1HQ6 - chains A and B of the 4 polymer chains in the assembly; structure by X-ray diffraction, 2.70 A resolution.

== Chain A ==
Molecule: Histidine decarboxylase
From: Lactobacillus sp
Notes: EC 4.1.1.22; fragment: beta chain (residues 1-81)
Reference sequence: P00862 (DCHS_LACS3); residue numbers follow UniProt; this construct covers 1-81
Amino-acid sequence (81 residues; numbered 1 to 81; the number before each row is that of its first residue):
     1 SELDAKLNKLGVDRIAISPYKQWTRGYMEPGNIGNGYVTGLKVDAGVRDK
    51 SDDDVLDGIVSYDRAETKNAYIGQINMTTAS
Disordered / not traced: 49-63
What the authors report for this chain:
  - conformationally variable residues (order/disorder transition): Asp49 to Asp63

== Chain B ==
Molecule: Histidine decarboxylase
From: Lactobacillus sp
Notes: EC 4.1.1.22; fragment: alpha chain (residues 82-310)
Reference sequence: P00862 (DCHS_LACS3); residue numbers follow UniProt; this construct covers 82-310
Amino-acid sequence (229 residues; each row starts with the number of its first residue):
    82 XFTGVQGRVIGYDILRSPEVDKAKPLFTETQWDGSELPIYDAKPLQDALV
   132 EYFGTEQDRRHYPAPGSFIVCANKGVTAERPKNDADMKPGQGYGVWSAIA
   182 ISFAKDPTKDSSMFVEDAGVWETPNEDELLEYLEGRRKAMAKSIAECGQD
   232 AHASFESSWIGFAYTMMEPGQIGNAITVAPYVSLPIDSIPGGSILTPDKD
   282 MEIMENLTMPEWLEKMGYKSLSANNALKY
Modified residues: PYR (pyruvic acid) at position 82
Differences from the reference sequence: modified residue (82)
What the authors report for this chain:
  - catalytic residues: Glu197 (citing earlier work)

== How chain A and chain B interact ==
Contacting residue pairs - 160 pairs, chain A then chain B:
  Ser1(A) - Glu286(B)  hydrogen bond
  Leu3(A) - Thr189(B)
  Asp4(A) - Arg89(B)  salt bridge
  Asp4(A) - Glu286(B)
  Leu7(A) - Val86(B)
  Val12(A) - Val86(B)
  Arg14(A) - Val86(B)
  Arg14(A) - Gln87(B)
  Arg14(A) - Gly88(B)  hydrogen bond (side chain-backbone)
  Arg14(A) - Arg89(B)  hydrogen bond (backbone-side chain)
  Arg14(A) - Met282(B)
  Arg14(A) - Glu286(B)  salt bridge
  Ile15(A) - Pro278(B)  hydrophobic
  Ile15(A) - Asp279(B)
  Ile15(A) - Met282(B)  hydrophobic
  Ala16(A) - Val263(B)
  Ala16(A) - Ser264(B)
  Ala16(A) - Leu265(B)  hydrogen bond (backbone-backbone)
  Ala16(A) - Met282(B)
  Ile17(A) - Ser264(B)
  Ile17(A) - Leu265(B)
  Ile17(A) - Ile275(B)  hydrophobic
  Ile17(A) - Pro278(B)
  Ile17(A) - Asp281(B)
  Ile17(A) - Met282(B)  hydrophobic
  Ser18(A) - Ser264(B)
  Ser18(A) - Leu265(B)  hydrogen bond (backbone-backbone)
  Ser18(A) - Pro266(B)
  Tyr20(A) - Ala145(B)  hydrophobic
  Tyr20(A) - Pro266(B)
  Lys21(A) - Asp268(B)
  Gln22(A) - Arg140(B)
  Gln22(A) - Arg141(B)  hydrogen bond (side chain-backbone)
  Gln22(A) - His142(B)  hydrogen bond (backbone-side chain)
  Gln22(A) - Tyr143(B)
  Gln22(A) - Pro266(B)
  Gln22(A) - Asp268(B)  hydrogen bond (backbone-side chain)
  Trp23(A) - Tyr143(B)  hydrogen bond
  Trp23(A) - Ala145(B)  hydrophobic
  Trp23(A) - Pro146(B)
  Trp23(A) - Pro266(B)
  Thr24(A) - Tyr133(B)
  Thr24(A) - His142(B)  hydrogen bond (side chain-backbone)
  Thr24(A) - Tyr143(B)  hydrogen bond (backbone-backbone)
  Thr24(A) - Pro144(B)
  Thr24(A) - Ala145(B)  hydrogen bond (backbone-backbone)
  Thr24(A) - Ser264(B)
  Thr24(A) - Pro266(B)
  Arg25(A) - Ile150(B)
  Arg25(A) - Val263(B)
  Arg25(A) - Ser264(B)  hydrogen bond (backbone-backbone)
  Gly26(A) - Phe149(B)
  Gly26(A) - Ile150(B)
  Gly26(A) - Tyr262(B)
  Tyr27(A) - Gln87(B)  hydrogen bond
  Tyr27(A) - Tyr262(B)  hydrogen bond (backbone-backbone)
  Glu29(A) - Ser148(B)
  Glu29(A) - Phe149(B)  hydrogen bond (side chain-backbone)
  Asn32(A) - Ser264(B)  hydrogen bond
  Ile33(A) - Ile275(B)  hydrophobic
  Ile33(A) - Pro278(B)  hydrophobic
  Asn35(A) - Gln87(B)
  Gly36(A) - Gln87(B)
  Tyr37(A) - Thr84(B)
  Tyr37(A) - Gly85(B)  hydrogen bond (side chain-backbone)
  Tyr37(A) - Gln87(B)  hydrogen bond (backbone-backbone)
  Tyr37(A) - Gly88(B)
  Tyr37(A) - Arg89(B)  hydrogen bond (backbone-backbone)
  Tyr37(A) - Tyr262(B)  hydrophobic
  Tyr37(A) - Val263(B)
  Val38(A) - Arg89(B)
  Val38(A) - Ile91(B)  hydrophobic
  Val38(A) - Pro261(B)
  Val38(A) - Tyr262(B)
  Val38(A) - Val263(B)  hydrogen bond (backbone-backbone)
  Val38(A) - Leu265(B)  hydrophobic
  Val38(A) - Met282(B)  hydrophobic
  Thr39(A) - Thr84(B)
  Thr39(A) - Arg89(B)  hydrogen bond (backbone-backbone)
  Thr39(A) - Val90(B)
  Thr39(A) - Ile91(B)  hydrogen bond (backbone-backbone)
  Thr39(A) - Phe195(B)
  Thr39(A) - Ala260(B)
  Thr39(A) - Pro261(B)  hydrogen bond (side chain-backbone)
  Thr39(A) - Tyr262(B)
  Gly40(A) - Val259(B)
  Gly40(A) - Ala260(B)
  Gly40(A) - Pro261(B)
  Leu41(A) - Val90(B)  hydrophobic
  Leu41(A) - Ala123(B)  hydrophobic
  Leu41(A) - Gln127(B)
  Leu41(A) - Leu130(B)
  Leu41(A) - Ile180(B)  hydrophobic
  Leu41(A) - Ile182(B)  hydrophobic
  Leu41(A) - Phe195(B)  hydrophobic
  Leu41(A) - Val259(B)
  Lys42(A) - Leu130(B)
  Lys42(A) - Ile257(B)
  Lys42(A) - Thr258(B)
  Lys42(A) - Val259(B)  hydrogen bond (backbone-backbone)
  Val43(A) - Gln127(B)
  Val43(A) - Ala179(B)
  Val43(A) - Ile180(B)  hydrophobic
  Val43(A) - Ala244(B)
  Val43(A) - Ile257(B)
  Val43(A) - Thr258(B)
  Val43(A) - Tyr310(B)
  Asp44(A) - Ala244(B)
  Asp44(A) - Ala256(B)
  Asp44(A) - Ile257(B)  hydrogen bond (backbone-backbone)
  Asp44(A) - Tyr310(B)
  Ala45(A) - Tyr245(B)
  Ala45(A) - Thr246(B)
  Ala45(A) - Asn255(B)
  Ala45(A) - Ala256(B)  hydrophobic
  Gly46(A) - Gly254(B)
  Gly46(A) - Asn255(B)  hydrogen bond (backbone-backbone)
  Val47(A) - Thr246(B)
  Val47(A) - Gln252(B)
  Val47(A) - Ile253(B)
  Arg48(A) - Gln252(B)
  Arg48(A) - Ile253(B)  hydrogen bond (backbone-backbone)
  Ala65(A) - Asn255(B)
  Ala65(A) - Ile257(B)  hydrophobic
  Glu66(A) - Asn255(B)
  Glu66(A) - Ile257(B)
  Thr67(A) - Glu137(B)
  Lys68(A) - Lys309(B)
  Asn69(A) - Gly135(B)
  Asn69(A) - Thr136(B)
  Asn69(A) - Leu308(B)
  Asn69(A) - Lys309(B)  hydrogen bond (side chain-backbone)
  Asn69(A) - Tyr310(B)
  Ala70(A) - Val131(B)
  Ala70(A) - Gly135(B)
  Tyr71(A) - Phe134(B)
  Tyr71(A) - Gly135(B)  hydrogen bond (backbone-backbone)
  Tyr71(A) - Thr136(B)
  Tyr71(A) - Glu137(B)
  Tyr71(A) - Arg140(B)  hydrogen bond
  Tyr71(A) - Tyr143(B)
  Ile72(A) - Phe134(B)  hydrophobic
  Gln74(A) - Pro146(B)
  Gln74(A) - Gly147(B)  hydrogen bond (backbone-backbone)
  Ile75(A) - Pro144(B)
  Ile75(A) - Ala145(B)
  Ile75(A) - Ser148(B)
  Ile75(A) - Ile150(B)  hydrophobic
  Asn76(A) - Gly147(B)  hydrogen bond (side chain-backbone)
  Asn76(A) - Ser148(B)  hydrogen bond (backbone-backbone)
  Asn76(A) - Phe149(B)
  Asn76(A) - Ile150(B)  hydrogen bond (backbone-backbone)
  Met77(A) - Ile150(B)
  Thr78(A) - Ile150(B)  hydrogen bond (backbone-backbone)
  Thr78(A) - Val151(B)
  Thr78(A) - Cys152(B)  hydrogen bond (backbone-backbone)
  Thr79(A) - Cys152(B)
  Thr79(A) - Asn154(B)  hydrogen bond
  Ala80(A) - Cys152(B)  hydrogen bond (backbone-backbone)
  Ala80(A) - Ala153(B)
Other interface residues (no listed pair), chain A (56 interface residues in all): Lys6, Leu10, Asp13, Pro19, Gly73, Ser81
Other interface residues (no listed pair), chain B (76 interface residues in all): PYR_82, Phe83, Asp94, Ile95, Leu126, Ser178, Pro188, Gly242, Phe243, Met248, Ile267

== Overview ==
56 residues of chain A and 76 residues of chain B are in contact, with 39 hydrogen bonds and 2 salt bridges.
Polar pairs include Asp4(A)-Arg89(B), Arg14(A)-Glu286(B) and Ser1(A)-Glu286(B). The paper reports the
catalytic residue Glu197(B); conformational variability at Asp49(A).
Chain A is Histidine decarboxylase and chain B is Histidine decarboxylase, both from Lactobacillus sp; the
structure, Structure of pyruvoyl-dependent histidine decarboxylase at ph 8, was determined by X-ray
diffraction.
